2V67 - chains I and O of the 16 polymer chains in the assembly; structure by X-ray diffraction, 2.00 A resolution.

Chain I (and O):
Protein: Ribulose bisphosphate carboxylase small chain 1
Organism: Chlamydomonas reinhardtii
Notes: EC 4.1.1.39; chain O of this document is another copy of the same molecule, construct and numbering; everything in this record applies to it too
Reference sequence: P00873 (RBS1_CHLRE); residues 1-140 here correspond to UniProt positions 46-185 (UniProt number = residue number + 45)
Chain sequence (140 residues; row label = number of the first residue in the row):
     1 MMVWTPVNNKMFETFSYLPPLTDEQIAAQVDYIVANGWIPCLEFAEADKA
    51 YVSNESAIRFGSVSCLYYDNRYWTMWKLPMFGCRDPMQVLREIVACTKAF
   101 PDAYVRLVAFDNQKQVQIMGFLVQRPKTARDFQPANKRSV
Modified positions: Met1 (n-methyl methionine; MME)

How chain I and chain O interact:
Contacting residue pairs (18; chain I residue first):
  Met1(I) with Lys77(O)
  Val3(I) with Trp76(O), hydrophobic; Lys77(O)
  Thr5(I) with Phe100(O)
  Pro6(I) with Phe44(O), hydrophobic; Thr74(O)
  Asn54(I) with Ile58(O); Arg59(O), hydrogen bond
  Glu55(I) with Ile58(O)
  Ala57(I) with Ile58(O)
  Ile58(I) with Ile58(O)
  Ser62(I) with Gly61(O)
  Ser64(I) with Arg59(O), hydrogen bond (side chain-backbone)
  Leu66(I) with Arg59(O)
  Tyr67(I) with Arg59(O), hydrogen bond (backbone-side chain)
  Tyr68(I) with Arg59(O)
  Val140(I) with Ala99(O), hydrophobic; Phe100(O), hydrophobic
Interface residues without a listed pair, chain I (16 interface residues in all): Val7, Cys65
Interface residues without a listed pair, chain O (12 interface residues in all): Glu46, Met75, Leu78

In short:
Chain I and chain O form an interface of 16 and 12 residues respectively; the contacts include 3 hydrogen
bonds. Polar pairs include Asn54(I)-Arg59(O), Ser64(I)-Arg59(O) and Tyr67(I)-Arg59(O).
Both chains are Ribulose bisphosphate carboxylase small chain 1 (Chlamydomonas reinhardtii). Entry 2V67
(Crystal structure of Chlamydomonas reinhardtii Rubisco with a large- subunit supressor mutation T342I) was
determined by X-ray diffraction (same publication as 2V68, 2V63, 2V69 and 2V6A).
